Entry 8OJL (electron microscopy, 2.88 A resolution); this record covers chains D and E of the 6 polymer chains in the assembly.

Chain D (and E):
Protein: Lon protease homolog, mitochondrial
Source organism: Homo sapiens
Notes: EC 3.4.21.53; chain E of this document is another copy of the same molecule, construct and numbering; everything in this record applies to it too
UniProtKB: P36776 (LONM_HUMAN); residues 121-959 here = UniProt positions 121-959
Sequence (869 residues; numbered 91 to 959; the number before each row is that of its first residue):
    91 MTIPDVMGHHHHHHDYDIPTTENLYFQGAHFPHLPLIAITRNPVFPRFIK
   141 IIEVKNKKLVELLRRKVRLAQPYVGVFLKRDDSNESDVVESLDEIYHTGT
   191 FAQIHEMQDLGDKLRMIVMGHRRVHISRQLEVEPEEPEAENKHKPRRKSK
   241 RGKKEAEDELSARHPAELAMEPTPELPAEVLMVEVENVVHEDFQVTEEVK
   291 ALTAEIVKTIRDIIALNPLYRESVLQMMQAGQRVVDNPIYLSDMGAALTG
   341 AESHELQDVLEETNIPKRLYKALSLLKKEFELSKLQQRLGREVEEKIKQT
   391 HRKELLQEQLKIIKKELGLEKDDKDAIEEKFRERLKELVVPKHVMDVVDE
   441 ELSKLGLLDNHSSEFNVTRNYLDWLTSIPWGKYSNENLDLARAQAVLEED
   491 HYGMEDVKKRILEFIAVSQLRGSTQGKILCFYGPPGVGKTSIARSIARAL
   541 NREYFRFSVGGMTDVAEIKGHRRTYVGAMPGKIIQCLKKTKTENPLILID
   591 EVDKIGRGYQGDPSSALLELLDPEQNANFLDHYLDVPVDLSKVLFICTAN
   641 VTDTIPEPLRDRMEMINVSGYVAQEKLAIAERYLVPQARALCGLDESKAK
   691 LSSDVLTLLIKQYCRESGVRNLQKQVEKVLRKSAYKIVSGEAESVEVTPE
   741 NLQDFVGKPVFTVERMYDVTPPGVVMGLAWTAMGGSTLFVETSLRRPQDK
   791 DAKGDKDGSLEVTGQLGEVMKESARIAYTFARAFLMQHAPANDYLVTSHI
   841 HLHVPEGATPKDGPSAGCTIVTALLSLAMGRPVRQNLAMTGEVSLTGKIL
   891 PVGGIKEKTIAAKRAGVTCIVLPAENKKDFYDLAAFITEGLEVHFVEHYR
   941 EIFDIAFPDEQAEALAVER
Disordered / not traced: 91-122, 222-271, 950-959
Differences from the reference sequence: initiating methionine (91); expression tag (92-120); engineered mutation E394 (Tyr in P36776)
Ligand contacts: ADP (adenosine-5'-diphosphate): D490, H491, Y492, M494, P524, P525, G526, V527, G528, K529, T530, S531, Y661, I669, Y673, L674, Q677, V709, Q713
Reported in the primary citation:
  - catalytic residues: S855, K898 (citing earlier work)
  - mutagenesis - Y394E: decreased catalytic activity on TFAM
  - mutagenesis - Y394E: decreased catalytic activity on ATPase
  - mutagenesis - Y394E (at least 2 degC): decreased stability
  - post-translational modification sites: S173, S181, Y186 (citing earlier work)
  - mutagenesis - Y394E: decreased catalytic activity on beta-casein
  - mutagenesis - Y394E: decreased catalytic activity on glutaryl-Ala-Ala-Phe-MNA

Chain D / chain E interface:
Contacting residue pairs (10):
  L395(D) with V383(E), hydrophobic; I387(E), hydrophobic
  E398(D) with I387(E)
  Q399(D) with V383(E)
  I402(D) with L379(E), hydrophobic; V383(E), hydrophobic; K386(E)
  I403(D) with L379(E), hydrophobic
  E406(D) with L379(E)
  E454(D) with H451(E), salt bridge
Interface residues without a listed pair, chain D (8 interface residues in all): H391
Interface residues without a listed pair, chain E (6 interface residues in all): E382

In short:
8 residues of chain D and 6 residues of chain E are in contact; the contacts include 1 salt bridge. The
salt-bridged pair is E454(D)-H451(E). Chain D binds ADP. The paper reports catalytic residues S855(D) and
K898(D); Y394E of chain D reduces catalytic activity on TFAM.
Both chains are Lon protease homolog, mitochondrial (Homo sapiens). Entry 8OJL (Human Mitochondrial Lon Y394E
Mutant ADP Bound) was determined by electron microscopy, deposited together with 8OVF, 8OVG, 8OKA and 8OM7.
